Entry 8WFZ (electron microscopy, 4.30 A resolution (low resolution: residue-level contacts below are approximate; hydrogen-bond / salt-bridge calls are withheld)); this record covers chains C and D of the 4 polymer chains in the assembly.

[Chain C (and D)]
Protein: Potassium channel GORK
From: Arabidopsis thaliana
Notes: chain D of this document is another copy of the same molecule, construct and numbering; everything in this record applies to it too
UniProtKB: Q94A76 (GORK_ARATH); residue numbers follow UniProt; this construct covers 1-820
Sequence (820 residues; row label = number of the first residue in the row):
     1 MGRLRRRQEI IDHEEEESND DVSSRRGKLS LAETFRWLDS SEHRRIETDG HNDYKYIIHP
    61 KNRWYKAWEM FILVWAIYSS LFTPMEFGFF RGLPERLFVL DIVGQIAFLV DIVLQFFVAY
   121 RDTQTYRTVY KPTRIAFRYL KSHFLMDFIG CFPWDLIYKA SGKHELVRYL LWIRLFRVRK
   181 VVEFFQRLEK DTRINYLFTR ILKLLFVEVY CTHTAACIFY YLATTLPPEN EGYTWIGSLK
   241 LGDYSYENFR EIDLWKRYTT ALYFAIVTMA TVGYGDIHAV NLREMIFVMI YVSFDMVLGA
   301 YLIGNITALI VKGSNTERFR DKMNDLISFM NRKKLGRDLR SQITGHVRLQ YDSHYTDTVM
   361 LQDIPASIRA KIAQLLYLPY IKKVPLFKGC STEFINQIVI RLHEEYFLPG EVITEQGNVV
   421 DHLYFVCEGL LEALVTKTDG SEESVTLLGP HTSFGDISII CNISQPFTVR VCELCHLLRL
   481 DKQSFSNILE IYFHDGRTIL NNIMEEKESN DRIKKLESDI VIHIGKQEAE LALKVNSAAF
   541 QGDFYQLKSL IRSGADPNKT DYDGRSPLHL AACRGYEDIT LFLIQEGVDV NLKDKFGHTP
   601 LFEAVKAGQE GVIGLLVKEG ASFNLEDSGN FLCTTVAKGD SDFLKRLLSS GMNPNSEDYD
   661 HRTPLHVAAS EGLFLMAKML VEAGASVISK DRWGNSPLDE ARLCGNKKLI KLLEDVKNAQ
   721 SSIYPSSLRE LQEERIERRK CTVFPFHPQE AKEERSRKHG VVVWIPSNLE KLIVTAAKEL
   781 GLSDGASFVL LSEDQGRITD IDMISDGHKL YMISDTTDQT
Not modelled in the structure: 1-57, 714-820
UniProt features mapped onto this chain:
  - binding site (a nucleoside 3',5'-cyclic phosphate): Leu386 to Glu508
Reported in the primary citation:
  - post-translational modification sites: Ser649 (citing earlier work)

[Chain C / chain D interface]
Residue-residue contacts (54):
  Glu189(C) - Arg320(D)
  Thr192(C) - Ile327(D)
  Tyr196(C) - Glu317(D)
  Gly232(C) - Asp243(D)
  Tyr233(C) - Asp243(D)
  Tyr233(C) - Tyr244(D)
  Tyr233(C) - Lys256(D)
  Thr268(C) - Val272(D)
  Thr268(C) - Tyr274(D)
  Thr271(C) - Thr271(D)
  Thr271(C) - Val272(D)
  Val272(C) - Val272(D)
  Val272(C) - Gly273(D)
  Gly273(C) - Val272(D)
  Gly273(C) - Tyr274(D)
  Gly275(C) - Tyr274(D)
  His278(C) - Asp276(D)
  Val280(C) - Leu241(D)
  Val280(C) - Gly242(D)
  Leu282(C) - Thr259(D)
  Met285(C) - Leu241(D)
  Met285(C) - Tyr263(D)
  Val288(C) - Tyr263(D)
  Met289(C) - Leu262(D)
  Met289(C) - Tyr263(D)
  Met289(C) - Ile266(D)
  Val292(C) - Ile266(D)
  Val292(C) - Ala270(D)
  Val292(C) - Tyr274(D)
  Met296(C) - Met269(D)
  Ala300(C) - Ile303(D)
  Ala300(C) - Ile306(D)
  Tyr301(C) - Ile306(D)
  Tyr301(C) - Ile310(D)
  Ile303(C) - Ile303(D)
  Gly304(C) - Thr307(D)
  Gly304(C) - Ile310(D)
  Asn305(C) - Ile310(D)
  Val311(C) - Val311(D)
  Lys312(C) - Glu317(D)
  Lys312(C) - Asp321(D)
  Asp352(C) - Arg332(D)
  Ser353(C) - Arg332(D)
  Tyr355(C) - Arg332(D)
  Thr356(C) - Phe329(D)
  Thr356(C) - Arg332(D)
  Met360(C) - Phe329(D)
  Asp363(C) - Leu326(D)
  Ile364(C) - Ile343(D)
  Pro365(C) - His346(D)
  Ile368(C) - Glu411(D)
  Ile372(C) - Leu339(D)
  Leu375(C) - Leu335(D)
  Leu376(C) - Lys333(D)
Interface residues without a listed pair, chain C (45 interface residues in all): Val267, Tyr274, Ala279, Val297, Thr307, Ala308, Val359, Arg369
Interface residues without a listed pair, chain D (40 interface residues in all): Leu205, Gly275, Leu302, Asp325, Arg337, Gly410

[In short]
The interface between chain C and chain D involves 45 residues on one side and 40 on the other. From UniProt:
nucleoside 3',5'-cyclic phosphate-binding residues Leu386(C) and Glu508(C) on chain C. From the paper: a
modification site at Ser649(C).
Chain C and chain D are both Potassium channel GORK (Arabidopsis thaliana); the structure, AtGORK Full length
2, was determined by electron microscopy together with 9KHE, 9KHF and 9KHG from the same study.
